Entry 6DVD (X-ray diffraction, 3.90 A resolution); this record covers chains C and H of the 8 polymer chains in the assembly.

Chain C:
Molecule: DNA-directed RNA polymerase subunit beta
Source organism: Mycobacterium tuberculosis (strain ATCC 25618 / H37Rv)
Notes: EC 2.7.7.6
UniProt: P9WGY9 (RPOB_MYCTU); residue numbers follow UniProt; this construct covers 1-1178
Amino-acid sequence (1178 residues; each row starts with the number of its first residue):
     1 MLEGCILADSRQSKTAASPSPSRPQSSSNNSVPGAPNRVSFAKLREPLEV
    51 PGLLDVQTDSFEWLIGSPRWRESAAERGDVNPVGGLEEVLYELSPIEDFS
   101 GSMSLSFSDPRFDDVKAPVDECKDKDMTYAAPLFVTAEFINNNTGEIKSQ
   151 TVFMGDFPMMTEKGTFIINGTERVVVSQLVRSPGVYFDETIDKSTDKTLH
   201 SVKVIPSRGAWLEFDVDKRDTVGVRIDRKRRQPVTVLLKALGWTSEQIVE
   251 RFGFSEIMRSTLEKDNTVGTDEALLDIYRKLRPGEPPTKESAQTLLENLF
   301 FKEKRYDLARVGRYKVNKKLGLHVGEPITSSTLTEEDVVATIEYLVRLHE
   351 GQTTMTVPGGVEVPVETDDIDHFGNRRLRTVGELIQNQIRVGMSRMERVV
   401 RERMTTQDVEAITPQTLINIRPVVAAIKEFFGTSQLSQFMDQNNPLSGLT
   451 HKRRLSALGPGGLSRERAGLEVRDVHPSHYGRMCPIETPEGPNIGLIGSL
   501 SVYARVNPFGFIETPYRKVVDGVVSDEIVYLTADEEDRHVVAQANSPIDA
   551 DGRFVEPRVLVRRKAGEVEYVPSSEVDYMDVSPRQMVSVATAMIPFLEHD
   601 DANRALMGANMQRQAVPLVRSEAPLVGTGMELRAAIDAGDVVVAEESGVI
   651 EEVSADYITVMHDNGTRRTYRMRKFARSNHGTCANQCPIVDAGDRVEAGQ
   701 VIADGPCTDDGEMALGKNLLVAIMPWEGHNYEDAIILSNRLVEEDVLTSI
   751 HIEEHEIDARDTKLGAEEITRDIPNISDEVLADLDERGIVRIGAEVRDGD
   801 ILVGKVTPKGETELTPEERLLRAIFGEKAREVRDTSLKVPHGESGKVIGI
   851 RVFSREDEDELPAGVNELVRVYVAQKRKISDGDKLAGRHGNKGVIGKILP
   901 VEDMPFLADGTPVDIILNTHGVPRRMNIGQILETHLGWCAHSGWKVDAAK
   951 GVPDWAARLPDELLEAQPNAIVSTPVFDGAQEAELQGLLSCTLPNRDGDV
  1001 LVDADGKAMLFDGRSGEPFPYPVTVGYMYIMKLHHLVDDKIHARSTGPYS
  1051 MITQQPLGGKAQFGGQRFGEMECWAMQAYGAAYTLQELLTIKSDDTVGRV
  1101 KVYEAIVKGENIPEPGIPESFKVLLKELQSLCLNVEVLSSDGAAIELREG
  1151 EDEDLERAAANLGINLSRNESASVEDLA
Unresolved in the structure: 1-27, 1154-1178
Swiss-Prot annotation at these positions:
  - natural variant: Val-423 (V423A: In strain: vr1), Leu-436 (L436P: In strain: vr2), Ser-437 (S437T: In strain: vr3), Gln-438 to Asp-441 (sequence variant, change not given here; In strain: RJ49), Gln-438 (Q438L: In strain: vr4), Phe-439 (F439V: In strain: RJ37), Met-440 to Asn-443 (deletion: In strain: RJ55), Asp-441 (D441V: In strain: vr3), Leu-449 to Lys-452 (sequence variant, change not given here; In strain: RJ48), His-451 (H451D: In strain: vr5; H451L: In strain: SP28; H451N: In strain: vr6; H451P: In strain: vr8; H451Q: In strain: vr1; H451R: In strain: vr7), Ser-456 (S456L: In strain: vr11 and RJ37; S456Q: In strain: vr9; S456W: In strain: vr10), Leu-458 (L458P: In strain: vr12 and SP22)
  - mutagenesis: Glu-138 (E138R: Weakens interaction with TRCF and CarD), Ile-147 (I147A: Weakens interaction with TRCF and CarD), Lys-148 (K148A: Does not affect association with TRCF, but weakens interaction with CarD), Ser-149 (S149A: Does not affect association with TRCF, but weakens interaction with CarD)

Chain H:
Molecule: 24-nt DNA strand
Source organism: Mycobacterium tuberculosis H37Rv
Sequence (24 nucleotides; row label = number of the first residue in the row):
     2 CGTGTCAGTAGCTGTCACGGATGC

How chain C and chain H interact:
Contacting residue pairs (31):
  Phe-99(C) / DT6(H)  base contact
  Phe-99(C) / DC7(H)  sugar contact
  Arg-181(C) / DG15(H)  salt bridge to the phosphate
  Lys-203(C) / DT14(H)  phosphate contact
  Lys-203(C) / DG15(H)  sugar contact
  Ile-205(C) / DG15(H)  phosphate contact
  Gly-209(C) / DC13(H)  hydrogen bond to the base
  Trp-211(C) / DC13(H)  stacking on the base
  Trp-211(C) / DT14(H)  sugar contact
  Trp-211(C) / DG15(H)  phosphate contact
  Asp-227(C) / DG12(H)  hydrogen bond to the base
  Asp-227(C) / DC13(H)  base contact
  Arg-228(C) / DC13(H)  hydrogen bond to the phosphate
  Arg-228(C) / DT14(H)  base contact
  Arg-282(C) / DG9(H)  base contact
  Arg-282(C) / DT10(H)  salt bridge to the phosphate
  Glu-285(C) / DG9(H)  hydrogen bond to the base
  Ile-370(C) / DG15(H)  base contact
  Asp-371(C) / DG15(H)  hydrogen bond to the base
  Arg-376(C) / DG15(H)  hydrogen bond to the base
  Arg-395(C) / DA11(H)  salt bridge to the phosphate
  Arg-401(C) / DC7(H)  base contact
  Glu-402(C) / DA8(H)  base contact
  Thr-405(C) / DT6(H)  base contact
  Gly-462(C) / DG15(H)  base contact
  Leu-463(C) / DG15(H)  base contact
  Glu-466(C) / DT16(H)  sugar contact
  Arg-467(C) / DT14(H)  salt bridge to the phosphate
  Arg-467(C) / DG15(H)  phosphate contact
  Arg-467(C) / DT16(H)  salt bridge to the phosphate
  Val-472(C) / DG15(H)  base contact
Other interface residues (no listed pair), chain C (25 interface residues in all): Lys-193, Ala-210, Arg-305
Other interface residues (no listed pair), chain H (12 interface residues in all): DA18

In short:
The interface between chain C and chain H involves 25 residues on one side and 12 on the other, with 6
hydrogen bonds, 5 salt bridges and 1 aromatic stacking contact. Polar pairs include Gly-209(C)/DC13(H),
Asp-227(C)/DG12(H) and Glu-285(C)/DG9(H).
Chain C is DNA-directed RNA polymerase subunit beta (Mycobacterium tuberculosis (strain ATCC 25618 / H37Rv))
and chain H is a 24-nt DNA strand (Mycobacterium tuberculosis H37Rv); the structure, Crystal structure of
Mycobacterium tuberculosis transcription initiation complex(ECF sigma factor L) with 6 nt spacer and ..., was
determined by X-ray diffraction (same publication as 6DV9, 6DVB, 6DVC and 6DVE).
